PDB entry 4RQP | X-ray diffraction, 3.15 A resolution | chains F and B of the 15 polymer chains in the assembly

[Chain F (and B)]
Molecule: Capsid protein VP3
Source organism: Enterovirus A71
Notes: chain B of this document is another copy of the same molecule, construct and numbering; everything in this record applies to it too
Reference sequence: F6KTB0 (F6KTB0_9ENTO); residues 1-242 here correspond to UniProt positions 324-565 (UniProt number = residue number + 323)
Sequence (242 residues; numbered 1 to 242; the number before each row is that of its first residue):
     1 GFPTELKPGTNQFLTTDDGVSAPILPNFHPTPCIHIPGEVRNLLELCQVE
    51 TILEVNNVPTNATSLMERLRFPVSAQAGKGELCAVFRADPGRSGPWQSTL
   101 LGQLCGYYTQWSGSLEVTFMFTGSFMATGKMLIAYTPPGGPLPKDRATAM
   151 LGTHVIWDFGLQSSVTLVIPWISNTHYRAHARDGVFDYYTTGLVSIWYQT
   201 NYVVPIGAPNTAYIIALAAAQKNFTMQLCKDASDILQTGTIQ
Unresolved in the structure: 176-188, 239-242
Construct notes: engineered mutation Q227 (Lys550 in F6KTB0)

[Chain F / chain B interface]
Residue-residue contacts - 31 pairs, chain F then chain B:
  P3(F) - G1(B)
  P3(F) - F2(B)
  T4(F) - G1(B)
  T4(F) - F2(B)
  T4(F) - T4(B)
  E5(F) - G1(B)
  E5(F) - F2(B)  hydrogen bond (backbone-backbone)
  E5(F) - P3(B)
  E5(F) - T4(B)  hydrogen bond (backbone-backbone)
  L6(F) - T4(B)
  L6(F) - L6(B)  hydrophobic
  K7(F) - P3(B)
  K7(F) - T4(B)  hydrogen bond (backbone-backbone)
  P8(F) - E5(B)
  G9(F) - E5(B)
  T10(F) - T4(B)
  T10(F) - E5(B)
  T10(F) - L6(B)
  N11(F) - L6(B)  hydrogen bond (backbone-backbone)
  Q12(F) - P8(B)
  F13(F) - P8(B)  hydrophobic
  D17(F) - K7(B)  salt bridge
  A22(F) - L14(B)  hydrophobic
  A22(F) - D17(B)
  P23(F) - L14(B)
  I24(F) - T16(B)  hydrogen bond (backbone-side chain)
  L25(F) - L228(B)  hydrophobic
  P26(F) - T16(B)
  F28(F) - Q227(B)
  F28(F) - L228(B)  hydrophobic
  H29(F) - Q227(B)  hydrogen bond (backbone-side chain)
Also at the interface, not in a pair above, chain F (22 interface residues in all): F2, P30, T31
Also at the interface, not in a pair above, chain B (14 interface residues in all): Q12

[Summary]
The interface between chain F and chain B involves 22 residues on one side and 14 on the other, with 6
hydrogen bonds and 1 salt bridge. Among the polar pairs are D17(F)-K7(B), I24(F)-T16(B) and H29(F)-Q227(B).
Chain F and chain B are both Capsid protein VP3 (Enterovirus A71); the structure, Crystal structure of the
natually occurring empty particle of a clinical C4 strain EV71, was determined by X-ray diffraction together
with 4RR3 and 4RS5 from the same study.
